7L7T - chains A and F of the 6 polymer chains in the assembly; structure by electron microscopy, 3.70 A resolution.

Chain A:
Protein: BG505 SOSIP.v5.2(7S) - gp120
Source organism: Human immunodeficiency virus 1
Chain sequence (505 residues; each row starts with the number of its first residue; note: 13 numbers in that range are skipped by the numbering (no residue carries them; nothing is unmodelled there); a row labelled like 185A-185J holds insertion residues (185A, then the next letters in order); numbers below 1 keep their minus sign (Met-1 is residue -1)):
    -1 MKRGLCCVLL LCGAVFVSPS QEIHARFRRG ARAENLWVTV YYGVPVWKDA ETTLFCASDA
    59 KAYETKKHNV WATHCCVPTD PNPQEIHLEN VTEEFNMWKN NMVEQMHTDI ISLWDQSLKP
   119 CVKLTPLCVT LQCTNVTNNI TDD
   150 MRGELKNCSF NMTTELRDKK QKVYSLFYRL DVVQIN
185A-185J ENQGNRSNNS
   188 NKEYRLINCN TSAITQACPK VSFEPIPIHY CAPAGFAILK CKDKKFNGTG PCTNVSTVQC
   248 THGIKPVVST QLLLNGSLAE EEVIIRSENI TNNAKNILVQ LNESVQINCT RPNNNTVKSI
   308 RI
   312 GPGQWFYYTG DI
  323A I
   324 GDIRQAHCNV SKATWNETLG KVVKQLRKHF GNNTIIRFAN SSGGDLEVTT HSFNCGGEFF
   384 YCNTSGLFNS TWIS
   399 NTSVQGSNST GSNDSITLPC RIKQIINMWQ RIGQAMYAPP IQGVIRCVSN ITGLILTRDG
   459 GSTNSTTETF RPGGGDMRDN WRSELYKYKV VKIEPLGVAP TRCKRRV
Disordered / not traced: -1 to 32, 59-63, 185A-185J, 399-409
Disulfide bonds: Cys54-Cys73, Cys119-Cys205, Cys126-Cys196, Cys131-Cys157, Cys218-Cys247, Cys228-Cys239, Cys296-Cys331, Cys378-Cys445, Cys385-Cys418
Covalent attachments: N-acetylglucosamine (NAG) linked to Asn88, Asn133, Asn156, Asn160, Asn197, Asn234, Asn241, Asn262, Asn276, Asn289, Asn295, Asn301, Asn332, Asn339, Asn355, Asn363, Asn386, Asn392, Asn448

Chain F:
Protein: BG505 SOSIP.v5.2(7S) - gp41
Source organism: Human immunodeficiency virus 1
Chain sequence (145 residues; row label = number of the first residue in the row):
   520 LGFLGAAGST MGAASMTLTV QARNLLSGIV QQQSNLLRAP ECQQHLLKDT HWGIKQLQAR
   580 VLAVEHYLRD QQLLGIWGCS GKLICCTNVP WNSSWSNRNL SEIWDNMTWL QWDKEISNYT
   640 QIIYGLLEES QNQQEKNEQD LLELD
Disulfide bonds: Cys598-Cys604
Covalent attachments: N-acetylglucosamine (NAG) linked to Asn611, Asn618, Asn637
Residues lining bound ligands: N-acetylglucosamine (NAG; 2-acetamido-2-deoxy-beta-D-glucopyranose): Gly527, Ser528, Thr529

How chain A and chain F interact:
Residue-residue contacts (7; chain A residue first):
  Thr37(A) with Gln658(F)
  Tyr39(A) with Gln658(F), hydrogen bond
  Thr499(A) with Glu662(F)
  Arg500(A) with Glu662(F)
  Cys501(A) with Leu661(F), hydrophobic
  Lys502(A) with Leu661(F)
  Arg504(A) with Asp664(F), salt bridge

Overview:
7 residues of chain A and 4 residues of chain F are in contact; the contacts include 1 hydrogen bond and 1
salt bridge. Polar contacts include Arg504(A)-Asp664(F) and Tyr39(A)-Gln658(F). Bound to chain F:
N-acetylglucosamine.
Here chain A is BG505 SOSIP.v5.2(7S) - gp120 and chain F is BG505 SOSIP.v5.2(7S) - gp41, both from Human
immunodeficiency virus 1. Entry 7L7T (BG505 SOSIP reconstructed from a designed nanoparticle, BG505
SOSIP-T33-31 (Component A)) was determined by electron microscopy (same publication as 7L7U, 7L85, 7L86, 7L87,
7L88, 7L89 and 15 further entries).
